8B4W - chain A; structure by X-ray diffraction, 1.60 A resolution.

Chain A:
Protein: Furin
Organism: Homo sapiens
Notes: EC 3.4.21.75
UniProtKB: P09958 (FURIN_HUMAN); residue numbers follow UniProt; this construct covers 108-574
Amino-acid sequence (480 residues; each row starts with the number of its first residue):
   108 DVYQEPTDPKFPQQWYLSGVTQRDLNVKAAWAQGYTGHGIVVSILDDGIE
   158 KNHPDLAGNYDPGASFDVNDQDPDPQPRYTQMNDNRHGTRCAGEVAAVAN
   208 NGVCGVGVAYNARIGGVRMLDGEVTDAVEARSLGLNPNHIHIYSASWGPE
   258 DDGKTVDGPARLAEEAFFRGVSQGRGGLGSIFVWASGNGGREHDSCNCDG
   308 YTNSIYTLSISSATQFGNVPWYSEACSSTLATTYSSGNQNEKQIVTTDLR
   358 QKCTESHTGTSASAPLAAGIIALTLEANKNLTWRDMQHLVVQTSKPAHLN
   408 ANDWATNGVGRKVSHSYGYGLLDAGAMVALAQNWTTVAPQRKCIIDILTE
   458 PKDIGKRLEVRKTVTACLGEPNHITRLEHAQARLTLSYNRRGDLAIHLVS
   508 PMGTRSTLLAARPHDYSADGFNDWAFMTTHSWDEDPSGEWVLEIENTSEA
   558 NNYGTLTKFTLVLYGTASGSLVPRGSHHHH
Unresolved in the structure: 108-109, 582-587
Construct notes: expression tag (575-587)
Curated features (UniProtKB/Swiss-Prot):
  - motif: Arg498 to Asp500 (Cell attachment site)
  - active site (Charge relay system): Asp153, His194, Ser368
  - binding site (Ca(2+)): Asp115, Asp162, Asp174, Asp179, Asp181, Val205, Asn208, Val210, Gly212, Asp258, Asp301, Glu331
  - binding site (substrate): Asp154, Asp191, Asn192, Glu236, Ser253 to Asp258, Asp264, Ala292 to Asn295, Asp306, Tyr308, Ser368
  - glycosylation (N-linked (GlcNAc...) asparagine): Asn387, Asn440, Asn553
  - natural variant: Trp547 (W547R: In cell line LoVo)
  - mutagenesis: Asp153 (D153N: Loss of catalytic activity and propeptide first cleavage. Abnormal accumulation in the early secretory pathway)
Cystine bridges: Cys211-Cys360, Cys303-Cys333, Cys450-Cys474
Glycans and other covalent adducts: N-acetylglucosamine (NAG) linked to Asn387
Metal / ion sites: Ca2+ site 1: Asp115, Asp162, Val205, Asn208, Val210, Gly212; Ca2+ site 2: Asp174, Asp179, Asp181; Ca2+ site 3: Asp258, Asp301, Glu331; Na+ site 1: Asp264, Gly265; Na+ site 2: Thr309, Ser311, Thr314, Ser316; Na+ site 3 near Thr413 (its only coordinating residue here); Na+ site 4 near Ser544 (its only coordinating residue here)
Small-molecule neighbours:
  - 1H-isoindol-3-amine (F05), molecule 1: Leu227, Val231, Glu236, Trp254, Gly255, Pro256, Glu257, Tyr308
  - 1H-isoindol-3-amine (F05), molecule 2: Ser253, Trp254, Gly255, Pro256, Asp258, Trp291, Ala292, Ser293, Gly294, Asn295, Asp306, Thr367, Ser368
From the paper describing this entry:
  - binding site for 1H-isoindol-3-amine: Arg268
  - contacts within the chain: Thr309-Ser316 (hydrogen bond) (proposed by the authors, not directly observed)

Summary:
Chain A binds 1H-isoindol-3-amine. Covalently linked N-acetylglucosamine: at Asn387. Curated annotation
(UniProt) lists 3 active-site residues, 12 Ca2+-binding residues, 18 substrate-binding residues and one
mutagenesis site. From the paper: a binding site for 1H-isoindol-3-amine at Arg268; contacts within the chain
involving Ser316 and Thr309.
Chain A is Furin (Homo sapiens); the structure, X-ray structure of furin (PCSK3) in complex with
1H-isoindol-3-amine, was determined by X-ray diffraction (same publication as 8OYH, 8B4V and 8B4X).
